PDB entry 8COM | electron microscopy, 3.30 A resolution | chains E and J of the 10 polymer chains in the assembly

Chain E:
Name: Histone H3, putative
Organism: Trypanosoma brucei brucei TREU927
UniProt: Q4GYX7 (Q4GYX7_TRYB2); residues 1-132 here correspond to UniProt positions 2-133 (UniProt number = residue number + 1)
Sequence (132 residues; row label = number of the first residue in the row):
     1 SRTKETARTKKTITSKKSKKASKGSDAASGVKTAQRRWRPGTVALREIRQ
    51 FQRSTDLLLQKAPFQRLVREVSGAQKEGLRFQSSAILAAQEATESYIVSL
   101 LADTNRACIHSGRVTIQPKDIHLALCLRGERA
Unresolved in the structure: 1-44, 130-132
From the paper describing this entry:
  - self-association interface (contacts with another copy of this molecule): Cys108

Chain J:
Molecule: Widom 601 145 bp DNA (127-mer ordered and built)
Organism: synthetic construct
Sequence (145 nucleotides; row label = number of the first residue in the row; numbers below 1 keep their minus sign (DA-72 is residue -72)):
   -72 ATCAGAATCCCGGTGCCGAGGCCGCTCAATTGGTCGTAGACAGCTCTAGC
   -22 ACCGCTTAAACGCACGTACGCGCTGTCCCCCGCGTTTTAACCGCCAAGGG
    28 GATTACTCCCTAGTCTCCAGGCACGTGTCAGATATATACATCGAT
Unresolved in the structure: -72 to -68, 60-72

How chain E and chain J interact:
Residue-residue contacts (16):
  Gln60(E) - DA-14(J)  phosphate contact
  Gln60(E) - DA-13(J)  sugar contact
  Arg69(E) - DC-23(J)  salt bridge to the phosphate
  Arg80(E) - DG-24(J)  hydrogen bond to the sugar
  Arg80(E) - DC-23(J)  sugar contact
  Phe81(E) - DG-24(J)  sugar contact
  Phe81(E) - DC-23(J)  hydrogen bond to the phosphate
  Gln82(E) - DG-24(J)  hydrogen bond to the phosphate
  Ser83(E) - DG-24(J)  hydrogen bond to the phosphate
  Arg113(E) - DG-3(J)  phosphate contact
  Arg113(E) - DC-2(J)  phosphate contact
  Val114(E) - DG-3(J)  hydrogen bond to the phosphate
  Thr115(E) - DC-4(J)  phosphate contact
  Thr115(E) - DG-3(J)  hydrogen bond to the phosphate
  Gln117(E) - DG-3(J)  phosphate contact
  Gln117(E) - DC-2(J)  hydrogen bond to the phosphate
Interface residues without a listed pair, chain E (11 interface residues in all): Ser84

In short:
The interface between chain E and chain J involves 11 residues on one side and 7 on the other, with 7 hydrogen
bonds and 1 salt bridge. Polar contacts include Arg80(E)-DG-24(J), Phe81(E)-DC-23(J) and Gln82(E)-DG-24(J).
From the paper: a self-association interface involving Cys108(E).
Chain E is Histone H3, putative (Trypanosoma brucei brucei TREU927) and chain J is Widom 601 145 bp DNA
(127-mer ordered and built) (synthetic construct); the structure, Structure of the Nucleosome Core Particle
from Trypanosoma brucei, was determined by electron microscopy.
